PDB entry 7TKO | electron microscopy, 4.80 A resolution (low resolution: residue-level contacts below are approximate; hydrogen-bond / salt-bridge calls are withheld) | chains B and F of the 27 polymer chains in the assembly

Chain B:
Molecule: ATP synthase subunit alpha
Organism: Saccharomyces cerevisiae
UniProt: P07251 (ATPA_YEAST); residues 1-510 here correspond to UniProt positions 36-545 (UniProt number = residue number + 35)
Chain sequence (510 residues; row label = number of the first residue in the row):
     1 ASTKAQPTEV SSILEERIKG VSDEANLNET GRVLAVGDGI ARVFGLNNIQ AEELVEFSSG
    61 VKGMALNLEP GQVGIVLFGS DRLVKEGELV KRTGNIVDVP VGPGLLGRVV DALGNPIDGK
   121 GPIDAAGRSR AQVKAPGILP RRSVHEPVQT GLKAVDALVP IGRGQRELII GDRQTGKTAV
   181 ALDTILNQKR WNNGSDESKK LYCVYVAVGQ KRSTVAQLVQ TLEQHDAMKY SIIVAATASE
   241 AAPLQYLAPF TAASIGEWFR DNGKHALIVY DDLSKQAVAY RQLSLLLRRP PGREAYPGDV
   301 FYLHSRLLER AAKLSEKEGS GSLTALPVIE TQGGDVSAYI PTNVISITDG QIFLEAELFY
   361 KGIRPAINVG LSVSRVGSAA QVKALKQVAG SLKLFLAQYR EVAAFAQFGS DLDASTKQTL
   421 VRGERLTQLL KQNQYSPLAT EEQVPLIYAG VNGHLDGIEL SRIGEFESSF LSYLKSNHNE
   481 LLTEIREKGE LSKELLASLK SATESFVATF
Disordered / not traced: 1-2, 510
Swiss-Prot annotation at these positions:
  - binding site (ATP): Gly171 to Thr178
  - site: Ser372 (Required for activity)
  - modified residue (Phosphoserine): Ser22, Ser143

Chain F:
Molecule: ATP synthase subunit beta
Organism: Saccharomyces cerevisiae
Notes: EC 7.1.2.2
UniProt: P00830 (ATPB_YEAST); residues 1-478 here correspond to UniProt positions 34-511 (UniProt number = residue number + 33)
Chain sequence (478 residues; row label = number of the first residue in the row):
     1 ASAAQSTPIT GKVTAVIGAI VDVHFEQSEL PAILNALEIK TPQGKLVLEV AQHLGENTVR
    61 TIAMDGTEGL VRGEKVLDTG GPISVPVGRE TLGRIINVIG EPIDERGPIK SKLRKPIHAD
   121 PPSFAEQSTS AEILETGIKV VDLLAPYARG GKIGLFGGAG VGKTVFIQEL INNIAKAHGG
   181 FSVFTGVGER TREGNDLYRE MKETGVINLE GESKVALVFG QMNEPPGARA RVALTGLTIA
   241 EYFRDEEGQD VLLFIDNIFR FTQAGSEVSA LLGRIPSAVG YQPTLATDMG LLQERITTTK
   301 KGSVTSVQAV YVPADDLTDP APATTFAHLD ATTVLSRGIS ELGIYPAVDP LDSKSRLLDA
   361 AVVGQEHYDV ASKVQETLQT YKSLQDIIAI LGMDELSEQD KLTVERARKI QRFLSQPFAV
   421 AEVFTGIPGK LVRLKDTVAS FKAVLEGKYD NIPEHAFYMV GGIEDVVAKA EKLAAEAN
Disordered / not traced: 1-5, 476-478
Swiss-Prot annotation at these positions:
  - binding site (ATP): Gly157 to Thr164
  - modified residue: Thr79 (Phosphothreonine), Thr204 (Phosphothreonine), Ser340 (Phosphoserine)

Interface between chain B and chain F:
Contacting residue pairs - 15 pairs, chain B then chain F:
  Asn47(B) with Arg72(F)
  Asn48(B) with Arg72(F)
  Ile49(B) with Leu70(F); Val71(F); Arg72(F)
  Gln50(B) with Gly69(F); Leu70(F)
  Ala51(B) with Gly69(F); Leu70(F)
  Asn67(B) with Val16(F)
  Leu68(B) with Ala15(F); Val16(F)
  Glu69(B) with Thr14(F)
  Pro70(B) with Thr14(F)
  Gly298(B) with Glu267(F)
Interface residues without a listed pair, chain B (12 interface residues in all): Leu66, Ile138
Interface residues without a listed pair, chain F (11 interface residues in all): Glu68, Gly73, Asn195

In short:
12 residues of chain B face 11 of chain F across their interface. From UniProt: 8 ATP-binding residues on
chain B; 8 ATP-binding residues on chain F.
Here chain B is ATP synthase subunit alpha and chain F is ATP synthase subunit beta, both from Saccharomyces
cerevisiae. Entry 7TKO (Yeast ATP synthase State 3catalytic(a) with 10 mM ATP backbone model) was determined
by electron microscopy (same publication as 7TJS, 7TJT, 7TJU, 7TJV, 7TJW, 7TJX and 30 further entries).
